Entry 7XKH (electron microscopy, 3.10 A resolution); this record covers chains C and D of the 8 polymer chains in the assembly.

== Chain C ==
Protein: ATP synthase subunit alpha
Organism: Bacillus sp. PS3
Notes: EC 7.1.2.2
UniProtKB: A0A0M3VGF9 (A0A0M3VGF9_BACP3); residue numbers follow UniProt; this construct covers 1-502
Sequence (502 residues; numbered 1 to 502; the number before each row is that of its first residue):
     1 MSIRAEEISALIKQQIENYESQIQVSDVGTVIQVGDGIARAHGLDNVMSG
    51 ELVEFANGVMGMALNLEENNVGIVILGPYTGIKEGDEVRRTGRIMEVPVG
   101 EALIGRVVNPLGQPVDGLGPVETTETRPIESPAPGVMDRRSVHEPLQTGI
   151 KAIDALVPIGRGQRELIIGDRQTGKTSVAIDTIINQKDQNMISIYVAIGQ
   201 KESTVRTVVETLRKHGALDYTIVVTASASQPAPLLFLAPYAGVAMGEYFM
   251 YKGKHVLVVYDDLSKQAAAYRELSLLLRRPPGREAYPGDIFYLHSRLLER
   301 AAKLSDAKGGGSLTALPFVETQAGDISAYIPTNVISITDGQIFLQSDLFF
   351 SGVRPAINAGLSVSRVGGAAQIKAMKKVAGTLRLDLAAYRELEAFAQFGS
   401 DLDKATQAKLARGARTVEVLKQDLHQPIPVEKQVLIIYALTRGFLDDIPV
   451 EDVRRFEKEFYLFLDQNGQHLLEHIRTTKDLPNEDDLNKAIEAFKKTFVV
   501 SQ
Disordered / not traced: 1-23, 502
Differences from the reference sequence: conflict Pro132 (Arg in A0A0M3VGF9), Ser193 (Cys in A0A0M3VGF9), Phe463 (Trp in A0A0M3VGF9)

== Chain D ==
Protein: ATP synthase subunit beta
Organism: Bacillus sp. PS3
Notes: EC 7.1.2.2
UniProtKB: A0A0M4U1P9 (A0A0M4U1P9_BACP3); numbering as in UniProt (aligned over 1-473)
Sequence (484 residues; row label = number of the first residue in the row; numbers below 1 keep their minus sign (Met-10 is residue -10)):
   -10 MHHHHHHHHHHMTRGRVIQVMGPVVDVKFENGHLPAIYNALKIQHKARNE
    40 NEVDIDLTLEVALHLGDDTVRTIAMASTDGLIRGMEVIDTGAPISVPVGE
    90 VTLGRVFNVLGEPIDLEGDIPADARRDPIHRPAPKFEELATEVEILETGI
   140 KVVDLLAPYIKGGKIGLFGGAGVGKTVLIQELIHNIAQEHGGISVFAGVG
   190 ERTREGNDLYHEMKDSGVISKTAMVFGQMNEPPGARMRVALTGLTMAEYF
   240 RDEQGQDVLLFIDNIFRFTQAGSEVSALLGRMPSAVGYQPTLATEMGQLQ
   290 ERITSTAKGSITSIQAIYVPADDYTDPAPATTFSHLDATTNLERKLAEMG
   340 IYPAVDPLASTSRALAPEIVGEEHYQVARKVQQTLQRYKELQDIIAILGM
   390 DELSDEDKLVVHRARRIQFFLSQNFHVAEQFTGQPGSYVPVKETVRGFKE
   440 ILEGKYDHLPEDAFRLVGRIEEVVEKAKAMGVEV
Disordered / not traced: -10 to 1, 472-473
Differences from the reference sequence: initiating methionine (-10); expression tag (-9 to 0)

== How chain C and chain D interact ==
Residue-residue contacts - 47 pairs, chain C then chain D:
  Gly43(C) - Arg72(D)
  Leu44(C) - Arg72(D)  hydrogen bond (backbone-side chain)
  Val47(C) - Leu70(D)
  Met48(C) - Asn40(D)
  Met48(C) - Gly69(D)
  Met48(C) - Leu70(D)
  Met48(C) - Ile71(D)  hydrophobic
  Ser49(C) - Gly69(D)
  Ser49(C) - Leu70(D)  hydrogen bond (backbone-backbone)
  Asn65(C) - Met10(D)  hydrogen bond
  Leu66(C) - Gln8(D)
  Leu66(C) - Val9(D)  hydrogen bond (backbone-backbone)
  Glu67(C) - Arg72(D)  hydrogen bond (backbone-side chain)
  Glu68(C) - Gln8(D)
  Glu68(C) - Arg72(D)
  Val71(C) - Arg72(D)
  Arg90(C) - Asn40(D)  hydrogen bond (side chain-backbone)
  Gly92(C) - Asn40(D)
  Val136(C) - Thr192(D)
  Val136(C) - Asn196(D)
  Met137(C) - Ile103(D)  hydrophobic
  Met137(C) - Tyr199(D)  hydrophobic
  Arg139(C) - Thr192(D)
  Arg139(C) - Asn196(D)
  Ser141(C) - Asp197(D)  hydrogen bond
  Arg283(C) - Val275(D)
  Gly288(C) - Glu263(D)
  Phe291(C) - Arg256(D)
  Phe291(C) - Gln259(D)
  Phe291(C) - Glu263(D)
  Tyr292(C) - Glu263(D)
  Ser295(C) - Met218(D)
  Glu299(C) - Thr192(D)  hydrogen bond
  Glu299(C) - Asn219(D)
  Ser336(C) - Arg191(D)
  Ser336(C) - Arg256(D)
  Ser336(C) - Tyr307(D)
  Ile337(C) - Arg191(D)
  Ile337(C) - Met218(D)  hydrophobic
  Thr338(C) - Arg191(D)  hydrogen bond (backbone-side chain)
  Asp339(C) - Arg191(D)  salt bridge
  Asp339(C) - Arg193(D)  salt bridge
  Arg365(C) - Ala160(D)
  Arg365(C) - Arg191(D)
  Arg365(C) - Glu194(D)  salt bridge
  Val366(C) - Arg193(D)
  Phe395(C) - Ile386(D)  hydrophobic
Other interface residues (no listed pair), chain C (44 interface residues in all): Asp45, Asn46, Leu64, Asn70, Thr91, Glu130, Ala133, Gly135, Arg140, Arg164, Pro280, Asp289, Ser327, Thr332, Leu392
Other interface residues (no listed pair), chain D (37 interface residues in all): Ile7, Glu41, Val42, Thr67, Asp68, Glu220, Pro221, Arg225, Ala266, Tyr277, Ala310, Asp382

== In short ==
44 residues of chain C and 37 residues of chain D are in contact, with 9 hydrogen bonds and 3 salt bridges.
Among the polar pairs are Asp339(C)-Arg191(D), Asp339(C)-Arg193(D) and Arg365(C)-Glu194(D).
Chain C is ATP synthase subunit alpha and chain D is ATP synthase subunit beta, both from Bacillus sp. PS3;
the structure, Nucleotide-depleted F1 domain of FoF1-ATPase from Bacillus PS3, state1, was determined by
electron microscopy together with 7XKO, 7XKP, 7XKQ and 7XKR from the same study.
